Entry 8IUO (electron microscopy, 3.96 A resolution); this record covers chains A and F of the 6 polymer chains in the assembly.

Chain A:
Molecule: Nucleoprotein
Organism: Human respiratory syncytial virus A
Reference sequence: A0A2H4WKL8 (A0A2H4WKL8_HRSV); residue numbers follow UniProt; this construct covers 1-362
Chain sequence (362 residues; numbered 1 to 362; the number before each row is that of its first residue):
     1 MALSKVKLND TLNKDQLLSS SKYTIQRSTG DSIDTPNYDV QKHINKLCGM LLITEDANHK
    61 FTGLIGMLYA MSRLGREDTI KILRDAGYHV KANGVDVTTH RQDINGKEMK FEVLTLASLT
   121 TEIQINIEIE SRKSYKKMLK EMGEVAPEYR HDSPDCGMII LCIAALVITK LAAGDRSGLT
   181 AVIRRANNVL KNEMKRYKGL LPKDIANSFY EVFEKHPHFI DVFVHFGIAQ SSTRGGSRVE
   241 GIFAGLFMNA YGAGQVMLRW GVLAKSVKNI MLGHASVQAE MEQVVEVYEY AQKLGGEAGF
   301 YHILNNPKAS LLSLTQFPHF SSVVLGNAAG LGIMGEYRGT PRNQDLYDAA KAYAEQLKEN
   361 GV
What the authors report for this chain:
  - self-association interface (contacts with another copy of this molecule); pairs are residue here / residue on that copy: Gln26-Tyr38 (hydrogen bond), Asp221-Arg234 (salt bridge)
  - binding site for the 35-nt RNA strand (chain F): Lys170, Arg184, Arg185, Ser313, Thr315, Tyr337

Chain F:
Molecule: 35-nt RNA strand
Organism: Homo sapiens
Sequence (35 nucleotides; each row starts with the number of its first residue):
  1001 UUUUUUUUUU UUUUUUUUUU UUUUUUUUUU UUUUU

Interface between chain A and chain F:
Contacting residue pairs (24):
  Lys170(A) with U1034(F), salt bridge to the phosphate
  Ala172(A) with U1031(F), sugar contact
  Ala181(A) with U1034(F), phosphate contact
  Arg184(A) with U1034(F), salt bridge to the phosphate; U1035(F), salt bridge to the phosphate
  Arg185(A) with U1035(F), hydrogen bond to the phosphate
  Asn188(A) with U1035(F), phosphate contact
  Asn249(A) with U1035(F), hydrogen bond to the base
  Gly254(A) with U1031(F), phosphate contact; U1032(F), phosphate contact
  Val256(A) with U1032(F), phosphate contact; U1033(F), base contact
  Trp260(A) with U1033(F), base contact
  Ser313(A) with U1030(F), hydrogen bond to the phosphate; U1031(F), phosphate contact
  Thr315(A) with U1030(F), phosphate contact; U1031(F), hydrogen bond to the phosphate
  Ile333(A) with U1033(F), base contact
  Glu336(A) with U1032(F), sugar contact; U1033(F), hydrogen bond to the sugar
  Tyr337(A) with U1032(F), hydrogen bond to the phosphate; U1033(F), sugar contact
  Arg338(A) with U1032(F), hydrogen bond to the sugar
  Arg342(A) with U1029(F), salt bridge to the phosphate
Other interface residues (no listed pair), chain A (21 interface residues in all): Ala173, Gln255, Gln316, Gly335
Other interface residues (no listed pair), chain F (8 interface residues in all): U1028

Overview:
The interface between chain A and chain F involves 21 residues on one side and 8 on the other; the contacts
include 7 hydrogen bonds and 4 salt bridges. Polar contacts include Asn249(A)-U1035(F), Glu336(A)-U1033(F) and
Arg338(A)-U1032(F). From the paper: a binding site for the 35-nt RNA strand (chain F) at Lys170(A), Arg184(A)
and Arg185(A) among others; a self-association interface involving Gln26(A) and Asp221(A).
Chain A is Nucleoprotein (Human respiratory syncytial virus A) and chain F is a 35-nt RNA strand (Homo
sapiens); the structure, respiratory syncytial virus nucleocapsid-like assembly, was determined by electron
microscopy.
